PDB entry 8QXU | electron microscopy, 12.00 A resolution (very low resolution: no residue pairs are listed; an interface is given only as per-side residue counts) | chains M and N of the 21 polymer chains in the assembly

[Chain M (and N)]
Name: Chaperonin GroEL
From: Escherichia coli BL21(DE3)
Notes: EC 5.6.1.7; chain N of this document is another copy of the same molecule, construct and numbering; everything in this record applies to it too
UniProt: P0A6F5 (CH60_ECOLI); numbering as in UniProt (aligned over 2-548)
Amino-acid sequence (547 residues; each row starts with the number of its first residue):
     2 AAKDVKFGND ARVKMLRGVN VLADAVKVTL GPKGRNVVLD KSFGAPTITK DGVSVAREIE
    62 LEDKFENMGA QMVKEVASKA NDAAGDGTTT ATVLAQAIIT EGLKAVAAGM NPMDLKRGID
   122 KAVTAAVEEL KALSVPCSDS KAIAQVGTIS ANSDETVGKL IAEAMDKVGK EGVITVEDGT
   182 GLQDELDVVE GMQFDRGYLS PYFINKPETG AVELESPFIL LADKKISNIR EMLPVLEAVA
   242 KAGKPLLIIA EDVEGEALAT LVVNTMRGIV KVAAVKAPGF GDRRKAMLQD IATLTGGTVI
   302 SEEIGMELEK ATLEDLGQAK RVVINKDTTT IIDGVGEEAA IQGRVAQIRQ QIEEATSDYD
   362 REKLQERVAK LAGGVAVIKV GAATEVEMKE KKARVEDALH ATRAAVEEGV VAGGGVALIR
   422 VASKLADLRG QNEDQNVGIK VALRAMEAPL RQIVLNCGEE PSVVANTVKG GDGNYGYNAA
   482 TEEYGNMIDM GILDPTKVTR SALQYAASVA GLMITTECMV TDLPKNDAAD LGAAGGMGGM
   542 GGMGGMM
Disordered / not traced: 527-548
Ion coordination: K+: T30, G32, K51, N153 (together with ADP); Mg2+: D87, I150 (together with ADP)
Small-molecule neighbours: ADP (adenosine-5'-diphosphate): T30, L31, G32, P33, D87, G88, T89, T90, T91, I150, N153, S154, G414, G415, G416, I454, Y478, N479, A480, A481, M488, I493, D495

[How chain M and chain N interact]
At this resolution (12 A) residue pairs are not listed: 27 residues of chain M and 27 of chain N lie at the interface.

[In short]
The chain M/chain N interface involves 27 residues from each chain. Bound to chain M: ADP. T30(M), G32(M),
K51(M) and N153(M) coordinate K+. D87(M) and I150(M) form the Mg2+ site.
Both chains are Chaperonin GroEL (Escherichia coli BL21(DE3)). Entry 8QXU (In situ structure average of
GroEL14-GroES7 complexes with wide GroEL7 trans ring conformation in Escherichia coli ...) was determined by
electron microscopy (same publication as 8P4M, 8P4N, 8P4O, 8P4R, 8QXS, 8QXT and 8QXV).
